3SS5 - chains A and B of the 4 polymer chains in the assembly; structure by X-ray diffraction, 2.80 A resolution.

== Chain A (and B) ==
Protein: Glutaminase C
From: Mus musculus
Notes: EC 3.5.1.2; chain B of this document is another copy of the same molecule, construct and numbering; everything in this record applies to it too
Reference sequence: Q69ZX9 (Q69ZX9_MOUSE); residues 128-603 here correspond to UniProt positions 134-609 (UniProt number = residue number + 6)
Chain sequence (479 residues; each row starts with the number of its first residue):
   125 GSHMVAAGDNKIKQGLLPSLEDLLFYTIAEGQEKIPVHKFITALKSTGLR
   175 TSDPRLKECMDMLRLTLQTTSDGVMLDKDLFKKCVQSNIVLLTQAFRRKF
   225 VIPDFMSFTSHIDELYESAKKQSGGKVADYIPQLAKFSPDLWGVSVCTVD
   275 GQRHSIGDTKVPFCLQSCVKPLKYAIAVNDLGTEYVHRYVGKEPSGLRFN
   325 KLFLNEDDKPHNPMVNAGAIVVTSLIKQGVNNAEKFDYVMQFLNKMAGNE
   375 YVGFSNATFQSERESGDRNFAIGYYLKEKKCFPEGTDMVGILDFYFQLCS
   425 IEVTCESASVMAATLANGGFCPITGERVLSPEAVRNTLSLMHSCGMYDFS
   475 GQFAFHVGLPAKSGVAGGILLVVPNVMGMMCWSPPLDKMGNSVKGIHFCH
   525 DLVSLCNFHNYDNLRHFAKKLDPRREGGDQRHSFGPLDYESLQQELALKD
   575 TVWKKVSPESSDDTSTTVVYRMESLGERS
Not modelled in the structure: 125-143, 153-154, 194-197, 321-326, 550-603 (chain B: 125-143, 153-155, 191-197, 321-326, 550-603)
Sequence notes: expression tag (125-127)
Ligand contacts: glutamic acid (GLU): Y254, Q290, S291, N340, E386, N393, Y419, C423, Y471, G488, V489
What the authors report for this chain:
  - binding site for glutamic acid: S291, N340, E386, N393, Y419, Y471, V489
  - catalytic residues: S291 (proposed by the authors, not directly observed)
  - mutagenesis - F394S: decreased catalytic activity on 50 mM Pi
  - mutagenesis - F327S: increased catalytic activity on in the absence of phosphate

== How chain A and chain B interact ==
Pairs across the interface - 16 pairs, chain A then chain B:
  D391(A) with Y398(B); K401(B), salt bridge; E402(B)
  R392(A) with E402(B)
  F394(A) with Y398(B), hydrophobic
  A395(A) with A395(B); Y398(B); Y399(B)
  Y398(A) with D391(B); F394(B), hydrophobic; A395(B); Y398(B), hydrophobic
  Y399(A) with A395(B)
  K401(A) with D391(B), salt bridge
  E402(A) with D391(B); R392(B)

== Overview ==
The chain A/chain B interface involves 8 residues from each chain; the contacts include 2 salt bridges. The
salt-bridged pair is D391(A)-K401(B). Chain A binds glutamic acid. From the paper: the catalytic residue
S291(A); F394S of chain A reduces catalytic activity on 50 mM Pi.
Chain A and chain B are both Glutaminase C (Mus musculus); the structure, Crystal structure of mouse
Glutaminase C, L-glutamate-bound form, was determined by X-ray diffraction together with 3SS3 and 3SS4 from
the same study.
